Entry 2PUB (X-ray diffraction, 2.70 A resolution); this record covers chains B and A.

[Chain B]
Molecule: 17-nt DNA strand
Sequence (17 nucleotides; row label = number of the first residue in the row):
   699 TACGCAAACG TTTGCGT

[Chain A]
Name: Purine repressor
From: Escherichia coli
UniProt: P0ACP7 (PURR_ECOLI); residues 2-341 here correspond to UniProt positions 1-340 (UniProt number = residue number - 1)
Chain sequence (340 residues; each row starts with the number of its first residue):
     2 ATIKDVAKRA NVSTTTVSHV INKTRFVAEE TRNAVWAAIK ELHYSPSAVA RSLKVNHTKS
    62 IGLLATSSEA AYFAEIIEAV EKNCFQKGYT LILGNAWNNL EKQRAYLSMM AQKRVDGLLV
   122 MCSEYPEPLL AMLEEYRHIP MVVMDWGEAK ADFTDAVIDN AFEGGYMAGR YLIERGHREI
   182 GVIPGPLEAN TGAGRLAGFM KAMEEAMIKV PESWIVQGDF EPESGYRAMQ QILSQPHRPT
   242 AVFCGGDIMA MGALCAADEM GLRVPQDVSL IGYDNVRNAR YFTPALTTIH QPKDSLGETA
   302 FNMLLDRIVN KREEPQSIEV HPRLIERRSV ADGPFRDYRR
Unresolved in the structure: 2, 341
Differences from the reference sequence: engineered mutation Ala190 (Arg189 in P0ACP7)
Ligand contacts: adenine (ADE): Ala71, Tyr73, Phe74, Ser124, Thr192, Arg196, Phe221, Asp275

[How chain B and chain A interact]
Contacting residue pairs (16):
  DA700(B) - Ala29(A)  phosphate contact
  DC701(B) - Thr17(A)  sugar contact
  DC701(B) - Arg26(A)  base contact
  DC701(B) - Val28(A)  phosphate contact
  DC701(B) - Ala29(A)  hydrogen bond to the phosphate
  DC701(B) - Thr32(A)  hydrogen bond to the phosphate
  DG702(B) - Val13(A)  phosphate contact
  DG702(B) - Ser14(A)  hydrogen bond to the phosphate
  DG702(B) - Thr17(A)  hydrogen bond to the phosphate
  DG702(B) - Arg26(A)  hydrogen bond to the base
  DC703(B) - Thr16(A)  hydrogen bond to the base
  DA704(B) - Thr16(A)  hydrogen bond to the base
  DA706(B) - Lys55(A)  base contact
  DC707(B) - Leu54(A)  base contact
  DC707(B) - Lys55(A)  base contact
  DG708(B) - Leu54(A)  sugar contact
Also at the interface, not in a pair above, chain B (9 interface residues in all): DT709
Also at the interface, not in a pair above, chain A (13 interface residues in all): Asn12, Phe27, Arg115

[Overview]
9 residues of chain B and 13 residues of chain A are in contact; the contacts include 7 hydrogen bonds. Polar
pairs include DG702(B)-Arg26(A), DC703(B)-Thr16(A) and DA704(B)-Thr16(A). Chain A binds adenine.
Here chain B is a 17-nt DNA strand and chain A is Purine repressor (Escherichia coli). Entry 2PUB (Crystal
structure of the laci family member, purr, bound to DNA: minor groove binding by alpha ...) was determined by
X-ray diffraction together with 2PUA, 2PUC, 2PUD and 1PNR from the same study.
